PDB entry 1LO8 | X-ray diffraction, 1.80 A resolution | chain A

Chain A:
Protein: 4-hydroxybenzoyl-CoA Thioesterase
Source organism: Pseudomonas sp. CBS3
Notes: EC 3.1.2.23
UniProtKB: P56653 (4HBT_PSEUC); residues 1-141 here = UniProt positions 1-141
Sequence (141 residues; row label = number of the first residue in the row):
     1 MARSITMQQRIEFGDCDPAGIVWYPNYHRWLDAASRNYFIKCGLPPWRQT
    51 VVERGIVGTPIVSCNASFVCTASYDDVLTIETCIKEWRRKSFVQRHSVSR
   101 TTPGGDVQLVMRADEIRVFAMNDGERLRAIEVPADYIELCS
Not modelled in the structure: 1
Differences from the reference sequence: conflict Tyr-24 (Phe in P56653)
Swiss-Prot annotation at these positions:
  - active site: Asp-17
  - binding site (substrate): Trp-47, Thr-59 to Ile-61, Lys-90
  - mutagenesis: Asp-17 (D17E: Reduces catalytic activity. Little effect on substrate binding; D17N: Drastically reduces catalytic activity. No effect on substrate binding; D17S: Drastically reduces catalytic activity), Asp-32 (D32S: Substrate turnover rate is decreased), Arg-88 (R88A: No significant effect on catalytic activity or substrate binding), Arg-89 (R89L: No significant effect on catalytic activity or substrate binding), Lys-90 (K90A: Decreases substrate binding affinity), Arg-126 (R126L: No significant effect on catalytic activity or substrate binding), Arg-128 (R128A: No significant effect on catalytic activity or substrate binding)
Small-molecule neighbours: 4-hydroxybenzyl coenzyme A (4CA): Phe-13, Asp-17, Ile-21, Val-22, Trp-23, Tyr-24, Tyr-27, Asp-32, Trp-47, Gly-58, Thr-59, Pro-60, Ile-61, Val-62, Ser-63, Ser-67, Phe-68, Val-69, Cys-70, Thr-71, Arg-88, Arg-89, Lys-90, Ser-91, Ile-116, Arg-117, Val-118, Leu-127, Arg-128, Ala-129
Reported in the primary citation:
  - conformationally variable residues (loop rearrangement): Arg-100 to Gln-108, Asn-122 to Leu-127
  - catalytic residues: Asp-17, Tyr-24 (proposed by the authors, not directly observed)

Overview:
Ligands of chain A: 4-hydroxybenzyl coenzyme A. Curated annotation (UniProt) lists active-site residue Asp-17,
5 substrate-binding residues and 7 mutagenesis sites. The paper reports catalytic residues Asp-17 and Tyr-24;
conformational variability at Arg-100 and Asn-122.
Chain A is 4-hydroxybenzoyl-CoA Thioesterase (Pseudomonas sp. CBS3); the structure, X-ray crystal structure of
4-hydroxybenzoyl CoA thioesterase complexed with 4-hydroxybenzyl CoA, was determined by X-ray diffraction
(same publication as 1LO7 and 1LO9).
